PDB entry 3JAR | electron microscopy, 3.40 A resolution | chains F and B of the 14 polymer chains in the assembly

== Chain F (and B) ==
Protein: Tubulin beta chain
Source organism: Sus scrofa
Notes: chain B of this document is another copy of the same molecule, construct and numbering; everything in this record applies to it too
Reference sequence: P02554 (TBB_PIG); the author numbering skips numbers that UniProt does not, so the offset changes along the chain: 1-44 = UniProt 1-44; 47-360 = UniProt 45-358; 369-455 = UniProt 359-445
Chain sequence (445 residues; numbered 1 to 455; 10 numbers in that range are skipped by the numbering (no residue carries them; nothing is unmodelled there); the number before each row is that of its first residue):
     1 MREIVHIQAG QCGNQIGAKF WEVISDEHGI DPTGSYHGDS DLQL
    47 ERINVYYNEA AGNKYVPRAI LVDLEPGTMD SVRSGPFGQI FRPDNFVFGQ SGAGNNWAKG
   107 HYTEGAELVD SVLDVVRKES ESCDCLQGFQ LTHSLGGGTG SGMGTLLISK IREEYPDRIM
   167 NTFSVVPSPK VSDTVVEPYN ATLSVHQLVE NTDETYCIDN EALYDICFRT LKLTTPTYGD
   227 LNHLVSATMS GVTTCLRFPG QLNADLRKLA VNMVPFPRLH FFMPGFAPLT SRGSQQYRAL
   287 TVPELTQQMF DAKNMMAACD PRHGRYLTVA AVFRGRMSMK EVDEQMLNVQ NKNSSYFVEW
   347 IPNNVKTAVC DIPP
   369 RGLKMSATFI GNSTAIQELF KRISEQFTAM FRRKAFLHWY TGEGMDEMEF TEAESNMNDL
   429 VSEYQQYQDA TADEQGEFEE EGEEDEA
Not modelled in the structure: 440-455
Residues lining bound ligands:
  - GDP (guanosine-5'-diphosphate): Gly-10, Gln-11, Cys-12, Gln-15, Ser-140, Gly-143, Gly-144, Thr-145, Gly-146, Ser-147, Val-171, Asp-179, Asn-206, Leu-209, Tyr-224, Asn-228
  - GTP (guanosine-5'-triphosphate): Gln-247, Leu-248, Lys-254
UniProt features mapped onto this chain:
  - motif: Met-1 to Ile-4 (MREI motif)
  - binding site (GTP): Gln-11, Glu-71, Ser-140, Gly-144, Thr-145, Gly-146, Asn-206, Asn-228
  - binding site (Mg(2+)): Glu-71
  - modified residue: Ser-40 (Phosphoserine), Lys-60 (N6-acetyllysine), Ser-174 (Phosphoserine), Thr-287 (Phosphothreonine), Thr-292 (Phosphothreonine), Arg-320 (Omega-N-methylarginine), Glu-448 (5-glutamyl polyglutamate)
  - cross-link (Glycyl lysine isopeptide (Lys-Gly)): Lys-60 (interchain with G-Cter in ubiquitin), Lys-326 (interchain with G-Cter in ubiquitin)

== Chain F / chain B interface ==
Pairs across the interface (12; chain F residue first):
  Gln-282(F) / Ala-56(B)
  Gln-282(F) / Lys-60(B)
  Tyr-283(F) / Ala-56(B)
  Tyr-283(F) / Val-62(B)  hydrophobic
  Tyr-283(F) / Gln-85(B)  hydrogen bond (side chain-backbone)
  Tyr-283(F) / Phe-87(B)
  Tyr-283(F) / Arg-88(B)
  Tyr-283(F) / Pro-89(B)
  Arg-284(F) / Ala-57(B)  hydrogen bond (backbone-backbone)
  Ala-285(F) / Ala-57(B)
  Gln-293(F) / Lys-124(B)
  Lys-338(F) / Glu-127(B)  salt bridge
Also at the interface, not in a pair above, chain B (12 interface residues in all): Glu-55, Ile-86

== Overview ==
Chain F and chain B form an interface of 6 and 12 residues respectively, with 2 hydrogen bonds and 1 salt
bridge. Among the polar pairs are Lys-338(F)/Glu-127(B), Tyr-283(F)/Gln-85(B) and Arg-284(F)/Ala-57(B). Bound
to chain F: GDP and GTP.
Both chains are Tubulin beta chain (Sus scrofa). Entry 3JAR (Cryo-EM structure of GDP-microtubule
co-polymerized with EB3) was determined by electron microscopy together with 3JAK, 3JAL, 3JAS, 3JAT and 3JAW
from the same study.
